8HVT - chains A and C of the 4 polymer chains in the assembly; structure by electron microscopy, 3.60 A resolution.

[Chain A (and C)]
Protein: H(+)/Cl(-) exchange transporter 7
Source organism: Homo sapiens
Notes: chain C of this document is another copy of the same molecule, construct and numbering; everything in this record applies to it too
Reference sequence: P51798 (CLCN7_HUMAN); residues 1-805 here = UniProt positions 1-805
Amino-acid sequence (805 residues; row label = number of the first residue in the row):
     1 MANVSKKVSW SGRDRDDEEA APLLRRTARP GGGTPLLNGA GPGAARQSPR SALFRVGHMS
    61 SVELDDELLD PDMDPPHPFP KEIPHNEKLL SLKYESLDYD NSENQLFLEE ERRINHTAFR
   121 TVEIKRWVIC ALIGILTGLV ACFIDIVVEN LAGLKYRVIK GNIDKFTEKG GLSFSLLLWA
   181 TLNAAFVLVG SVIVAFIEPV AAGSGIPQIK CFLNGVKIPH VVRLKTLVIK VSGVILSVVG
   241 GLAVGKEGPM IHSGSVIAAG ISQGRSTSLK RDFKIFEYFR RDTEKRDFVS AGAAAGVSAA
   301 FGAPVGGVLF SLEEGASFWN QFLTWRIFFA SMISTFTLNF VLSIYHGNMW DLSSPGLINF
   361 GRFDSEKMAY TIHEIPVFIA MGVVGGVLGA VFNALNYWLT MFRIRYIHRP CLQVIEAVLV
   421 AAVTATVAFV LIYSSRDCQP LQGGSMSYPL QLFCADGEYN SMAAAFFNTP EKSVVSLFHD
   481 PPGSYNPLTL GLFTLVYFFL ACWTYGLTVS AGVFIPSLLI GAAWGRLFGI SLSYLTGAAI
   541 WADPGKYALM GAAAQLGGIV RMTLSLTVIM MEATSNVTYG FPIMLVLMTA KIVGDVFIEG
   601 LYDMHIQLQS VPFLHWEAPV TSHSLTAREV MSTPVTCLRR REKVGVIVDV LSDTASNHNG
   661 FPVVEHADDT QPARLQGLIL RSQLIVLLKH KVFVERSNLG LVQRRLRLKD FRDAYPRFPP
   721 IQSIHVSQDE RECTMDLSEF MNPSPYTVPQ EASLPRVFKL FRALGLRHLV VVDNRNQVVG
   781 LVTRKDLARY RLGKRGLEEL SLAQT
Disordered / not traced: 1-117, 266-276, 609-805
Disulfides: Cys438-Cys454
Curated features (UniProtKB/Swiss-Prot):
  - motif: Gly203 to Pro207 (Selectivity filter part_1), Gly245 to Pro249 (Selectivity filter part_2), Gly512 to Pro516 (Selectivity filter part_3)
  - binding site (chloride): Ser204, Phe514, Tyr602
  - binding site (ATP): His658 to Gly660, Thr783 to Asp786
  - site: Glu247 (Mediates proton transfer from the outer aqueous phase to the interior of the protein), Glu314 (Mediates proton transfer from the protein to the inner aqueous phase)
  - modified residue (Phosphoserine): Ser9, Ser60, Ser801
  - natural variant: Leu132 (L132P: In OPTB4), Leu213 (L213F: In OPTA2; uncertain significance), Asn214 (N214S: In OPTB4), Gly215 (G215R: In OPTA2), Leu224 (L224R: In OPTB4; uncertain significance), Leu227 (deletion: In OPTB4), Gly240 (G240R: In OPTB4), Pro249 (P249R: In OPTB4), Ile261 (I261F: In OPTB4), Arg286 (R286Q: In OPTA2; R286W: In OPTA2; uncertain significance), Ser290 (S290Y: In OPTA2; uncertain significance), Ala299 (A299V: In OPTB4; uncertain significance), 20 further natural variant entries in UniProt
What the authors report for this chain:
  - conformationally variable residues (helix shift): Glu313, Glu314, Gln321, Phe328, Met332, Leu564, Met584

[Chain A / chain C interface]
Residue-residue contacts (16):
  Trp325(A) with Met584(C), hydrophobic
  Met332(A) with Phe581(C), hydrophobic
  Leu352(A) with Ile372(C), hydrophobic
  Asp364(A) with Asp364(C)
  Ile372(A) with Leu352(C), hydrophobic
  Met571(A) with Val577(C)
  Glu572(A) with Val577(C)
  Ser575(A) with Thr578(C)
  Asn576(A) with Val577(C)
  Val577(A) with Met571(C); Glu572(C); Asn576(C); Val577(C), hydrophobic
  Thr578(A) with Ser575(C)
  Phe581(A) with Met332(C), hydrophobic
  Met584(A) with Trp325(C), hydrophobic
Also at the interface, not in a pair above, chain A (18 interface residues in all): Phe328, Trp350, Arg362, Met368, His373
Also at the interface, not in a pair above, chain C (18 interface residues in all): Phe328, Trp350, Arg362, Met368, His373

[Overview]
Chain A and chain C each contribute 18 residues to their interface. UniProt lists 3 chloride-binding residues
and 7 ATP-binding residues on chain A. The paper reports conformational variability at Glu313(A), Glu314(A)
and Gln321(A) among others.
Both chains are H(+)/Cl(-) exchange transporter 7 (Homo sapiens). Entry 8HVT (Structure of the human
CLC-7/Ostm1 complex reveals a novel state) was determined by electron microscopy.
